Entry 9BPX (X-ray diffraction, 2.20 A resolution); this record covers chains A and B.

# Chain A (and B)
Molecule: Estrogen receptor
From: Homo sapiens
Notes: chain B of this document is another copy of the same molecule, construct and numbering; everything in this record applies to it too
Reference sequence: P03372 (ESR1_HUMAN); residue numbers follow UniProt; this construct covers 305-554
Amino-acid sequence (262 residues; each row starts with the number of its first residue):
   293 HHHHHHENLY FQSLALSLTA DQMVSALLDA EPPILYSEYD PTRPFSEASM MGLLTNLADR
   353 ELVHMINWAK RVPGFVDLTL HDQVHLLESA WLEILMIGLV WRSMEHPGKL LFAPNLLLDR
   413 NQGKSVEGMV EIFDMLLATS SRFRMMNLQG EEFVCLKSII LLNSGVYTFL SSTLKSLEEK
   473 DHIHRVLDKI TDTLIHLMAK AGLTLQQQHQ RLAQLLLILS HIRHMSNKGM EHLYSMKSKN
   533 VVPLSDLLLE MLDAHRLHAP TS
Unresolved in the structure: 293-305, 462-463, 529-535, 550-554 (chain B: 293-305, 460-468, 528-532, 547-554)
Differences from the reference sequence: expression tag (293-304); engineered mutation Ser381 (Cys in P03372), Ser417 (Cys in P03372), Ser530 (Cys in P03372), Ser537 (Tyr in P03372)
Residues lining bound ligands:
  - histidine (HIS): His547, Arg548, Leu549
  - TZI ([(1'R)-1'-(4-{[(3R)-1-(3-fluoropropyl)pyrrolidin-3-yl]methoxy}phenyl)-6'-hydroxy-1',4'-dihydro-2'H-spiro[cyclopropane-1,3'-isoquinolin]-2'-yl](phenyl)methanone): Met343, Leu346, Thr347, Leu349, Ala350, Asp351, Glu353, Leu354, Trp383, Leu384, Leu387, Met388, Leu391, Arg394, Phe404, Met421, Ile424, Phe425, Leu428, His524, Leu525, Leu536, Leu539
What the authors report for this chain:
  - binding site for TZI: Asp351, Glu353, Arg394
  - contacts within the chain: Glu380-Ser537 (hydrogen bond)
  - conformationally variable residues: Phe425
  - conformationally variable residues: Leu525 to Leu536 (from molecular simulation)

# Interface between chain A and chain B
Pairs across the interface - 48 pairs, chain A then chain B:
  Ala430(A) - Tyr459(B)
  Arg434(A) - His476(B)  hydrogen bond
  Ile451(A) - Leu509(B)  hydrophobic
  Asn455(A) - Leu509(B)  hydrogen bond (side chain-backbone)
  Asn455(A) - Ser512(B)  hydrogen bond
  Tyr459(A) - Ala430(B)
  Tyr459(A) - Leu509(B)
  Tyr459(A) - Ile510(B)
  Tyr459(A) - His513(B)
  His476(A) - Arg434(B)
  Asp480(A) - Gln502(B)
  Asp480(A) - Gln506(B)  hydrogen bond
  Thr483(A) - His501(B)
  Thr483(A) - Ala505(B)
  Asp484(A) - Gln498(B)  hydrogen bond
  Asp484(A) - His501(B)  salt bridge
  Asp484(A) - Gln502(B)  hydrogen bond
  Ile487(A) - His501(B)
  Leu497(A) - Leu497(B)  hydrophobic
  Gln498(A) - Asp484(B)  hydrogen bond
  His501(A) - Thr483(B)
  His501(A) - Ile487(B)
  His501(A) - Leu504(B)
  Gln502(A) - Asp480(B)
  Gln502(A) - Asp484(B)  hydrogen bond
  Leu504(A) - His501(B)
  Ala505(A) - Thr483(B)
  Ala505(A) - Leu508(B)  hydrophobic
  Gln506(A) - Asp480(B)  hydrogen bond
  Leu508(A) - Ala505(B)  hydrophobic
  Leu509(A) - Ile451(B)  hydrophobic
  Leu509(A) - Asn455(B)  hydrogen bond (backbone-side chain)
  Leu509(A) - Tyr459(B)  hydrogen bond (backbone-side chain)
  Leu509(A) - Leu511(B)  hydrophobic
  Ile510(A) - Tyr459(B)
  Leu511(A) - Leu509(B)  hydrophobic
  Leu511(A) - Ser512(B)  hydrogen bond (backbone-side chain)
  Ser512(A) - Leu511(B)
  Ser512(A) - Ser512(B)  hydrogen bond (backbone-side chain)
  Ser512(A) - Arg515(B)
  His513(A) - Tyr459(B)
  Arg515(A) - Ser512(B)
  Arg515(A) - His516(B)
  His516(A) - Arg515(B)
  His516(A) - Asn519(B)  hydrogen bond
  Asn519(A) - His516(B)  hydrogen bond
  Asn519(A) - Asn519(B)  hydrogen bond
  Glu523(A) - Glu523(B)
Interface residues without a listed pair, chain A (28 interface residues in all): Leu479
Interface residues without a listed pair, chain B (29 interface residues in all): Leu479, Lys520

# Summary
Chain A and chain B form an interface of 28 and 29 residues respectively, with 16 hydrogen bonds and 1 salt
bridge. Polar contacts include Asp484(A)-His501(B), Arg434(A)-His476(B) and Asn455(A)-Leu509(B). Bound to
chain A: histidine and compound TZI. From the paper: a binding site for TZI at Asp351(A), Glu353(A) and
Arg394(A); conformational variability at Phe425(A) and Leu525(A).
Both chains are Estrogen receptor (Homo sapiens). Entry 9BPX (Estrogen Receptor Alpha Ligand Binding Domain
Y537S Mutant in Complex with
(1'-(4-((1-butylpyrrolidin-3-yl)methoxy)phenyl)-6'-hydroxy-1',4'-dihydro-2'<i>H</i>-spiro[cyclopropane-1,3'-isoquinolin]-2'-yl)(phenyl)methanone)
was determined by X-ray diffraction (same publication as 9BQE and 9BU1).
